7YSW - chains A and B of the 4 polymer chains in the assembly; structure by electron microscopy, 3.03 A resolution.

# Chain A
Name: Klotho
Source organism: Homo sapiens
Notes: EC 3.2.1.31
UniProtKB: Q9UEF7 (KLOT_HUMAN); numbering as in UniProt (aligned over 34-975)
Sequence (942 residues; each row starts with the number of its first residue):
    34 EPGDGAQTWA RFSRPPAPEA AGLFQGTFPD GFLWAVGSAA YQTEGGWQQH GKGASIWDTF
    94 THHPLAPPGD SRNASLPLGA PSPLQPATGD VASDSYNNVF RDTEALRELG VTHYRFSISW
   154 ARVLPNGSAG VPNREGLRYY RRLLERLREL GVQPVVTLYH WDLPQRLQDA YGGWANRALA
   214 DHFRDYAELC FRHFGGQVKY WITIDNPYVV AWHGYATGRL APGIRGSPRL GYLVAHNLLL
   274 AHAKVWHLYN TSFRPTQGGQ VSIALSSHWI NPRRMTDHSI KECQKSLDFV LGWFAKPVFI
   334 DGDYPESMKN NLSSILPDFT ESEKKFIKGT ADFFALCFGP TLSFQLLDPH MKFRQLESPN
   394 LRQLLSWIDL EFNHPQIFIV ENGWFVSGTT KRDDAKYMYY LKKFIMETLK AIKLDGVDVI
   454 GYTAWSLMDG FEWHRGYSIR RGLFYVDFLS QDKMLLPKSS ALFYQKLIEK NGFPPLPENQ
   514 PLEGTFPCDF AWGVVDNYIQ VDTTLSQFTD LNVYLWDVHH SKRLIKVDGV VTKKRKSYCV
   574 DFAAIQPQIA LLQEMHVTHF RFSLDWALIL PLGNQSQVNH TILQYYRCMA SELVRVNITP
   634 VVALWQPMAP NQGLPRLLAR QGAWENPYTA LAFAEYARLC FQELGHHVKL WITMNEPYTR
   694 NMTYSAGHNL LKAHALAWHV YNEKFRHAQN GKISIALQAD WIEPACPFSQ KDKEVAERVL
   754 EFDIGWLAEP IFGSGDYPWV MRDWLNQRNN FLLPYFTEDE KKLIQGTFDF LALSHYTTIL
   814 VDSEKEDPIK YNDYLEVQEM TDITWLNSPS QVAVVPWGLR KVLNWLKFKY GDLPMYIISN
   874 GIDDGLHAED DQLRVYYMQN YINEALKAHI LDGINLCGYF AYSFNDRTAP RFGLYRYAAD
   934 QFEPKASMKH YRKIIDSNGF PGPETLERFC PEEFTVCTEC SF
Disordered / not traced: 98-118
Swiss-Prot annotation at these positions:
  - glycosylation (N-linked (GlcNAc...) asparagine): Asn106, Asn159, Asn283, Asn344, Asn607, Asn612, Asn694
Disulfide bonds: Cys521-Cys963, Cys572-Cys621, Cys910-Cys970
Ion coordination: Zn2+: Asp426, Cys739, Asp745, Asp815

# Chain B
Name: Fibroblast growth factor 23
Source organism: Homo sapiens
UniProtKB: Q9GZV9 (FGF23_HUMAN); residues 25-203 here = UniProt positions 25-203
Sequence (179 residues; numbered 25 to 203; the number before each row is that of its first residue):
    25 YPNASPLLGS SWGGLIHLYT ATARNSYHLQ IHKNGHVDGA PHQTIYSALM IRSEDAGFVV
    85 ITGVMSRRYL CMDFRGNIFG SHYFDPENCR FQHQTLENGY DVYHSPQYHF LVSLGRAKRA
   145 FLPGMNPPPY SQFLSRRNEI PLIHFNTPIP RQHTQSAEDD SERDPLNVLK PRARMTPAP
Construct notes: variant Gln176 (Arg in Q9GZV9), Gln179 (Arg in Q9GZV9)
Swiss-Prot annotation at these positions:
  - modified residue: Ser180 (Phosphoserine)
  - glycosylation (O-linked (GalNAc) threonine): Thr171, Thr178
Disulfide bonds: Cys95-Cys113
From the paper describing this entry:
  - mutagenesis - Y25DEL/P26DEL/N27DEL/A28DEL/S29DEL/P30DEL/L31DEL/L32DEL/G33DEL/S34DEL/S35DEL/W36DEL, R48A/R140A, M149A/N150A/P151A: decreased signaling

# Chain A / chain B interface
Pairs across the interface - 64 pairs, chain A then chain B:
  Phe377(A) - Asp184(B)
  Phe377(A) - Ser185(B)
  Phe377(A) - Glu186(B)
  Phe377(A) - Pro189(B)  hydrophobic
  Gln378(A) - Asp184(B)
  Leu380(A) - Asp184(B)
  Pro392(A) - Pro189(B)  hydrophobic
  Pro392(A) - Leu190(B)  hydrophobic
  Trp417(A) - Arg187(B)  hydrogen bond (side chain-backbone)
  Trp417(A) - Pro189(B)
  Phe418(A) - Arg187(B)
  Lys429(A) - Arg187(B)
  Lys429(A) - Asp188(B)
  Tyr433(A) - Asp188(B)  hydrogen bond
  Tyr433(A) - Pro189(B)
  Tyr433(A) - Leu190(B)  hydrogen bond (side chain-backbone)
  Tyr433(A) - Asn191(B)
  Tyr433(A) - Val192(B)  hydrophobic
  Lys436(A) - Leu190(B)
  Arg556(A) - Asp79(B)  salt bridge
  Arg556(A) - Ala80(B)  hydrogen bond (side chain-backbone)
  Arg693(A) - Arg196(B)
  Arg693(A) - Ala197(B)  hydrogen bond (side chain-backbone)
  Arg693(A) - Arg198(B)
  Arg693(A) - Met199(B)  hydrogen bond (backbone-backbone)
  Asn694(A) - Met199(B)
  Val752(A) - Arg196(B)
  Asp756(A) - Arg196(B)  salt bridge
  Asp756(A) - Arg198(B)  salt bridge
  Ile812(A) - Arg196(B)
  Asp820(A) - Leu193(B)
  Lys823(A) - Leu193(B)  hydrogen bond (side chain-backbone)
  Lys823(A) - Pro195(B)
  Asn825(A) - Arg198(B)
  Tyr827(A) - Thr200(B)
  Leu828(A) - Arg198(B)
  Gln831(A) - Leu193(B)
  Glu832(A) - Leu193(B)
  Glu832(A) - Lys194(B)  hydrogen bond (backbone-backbone)
  Glu832(A) - Arg196(B)  salt bridge
  Met833(A) - Val192(B)
  Met833(A) - Leu193(B)  hydrophobic
  Thr834(A) - Asn191(B)
  Thr834(A) - Val192(B)  hydrogen bond (backbone-backbone)
  Thr834(A) - Lys194(B)
  Ile836(A) - Leu190(B)
  Ile836(A) - Val192(B)  hydrophobic
  Gln844(A) - Lys194(B)  hydrogen bond (backbone-side chain)
  His880(A) - Ile167(B)
  His880(A) - Asn170(B)  hydrogen bond (side chain-backbone)
  His880(A) - Thr171(B)
  His880(A) - Pro172(B)
  Arg929(A) - Ile167(B)
  Arg929(A) - Asn170(B)
  Tyr930(A) - Asn170(B)
  Ala931(A) - Leu166(B)
  Ala931(A) - Phe169(B)  hydrophobic
  Ala931(A) - Asn170(B)
  Ala932(A) - Val88(B)  hydrophobic
  Ala932(A) - Leu166(B)  hydrophobic
  Ala932(A) - Phe169(B)  hydrophobic
  Asp933(A) - Arg91(B)  salt bridge
  Gln934(A) - Leu166(B)
  Glu936(A) - Leu166(B)
Also at the interface, not in a pair above, chain A (50 interface residues in all): Lys385, Leu389, Glu390, Ser420, Tyr432, Ile472, Met695, Thr696, Tyr697, Ile735, Phe755, Asn783, Leu785, Glu819, Asn840, Pro842
Also at the interface, not in a pair above, chain B (31 interface residues in all): Leu39, Gln176, Glu182, Pro201

# Overview
50 residues of chain A and 31 residues of chain B are in contact; the contacts include 11 hydrogen bonds and 5
salt bridges. Polar contacts include Arg556(A)-Asp79(B), Asp756(A)-Arg196(B) and Asp756(A)-Arg198(B).
Asp426(A), Cys739(A), Asp745(A) and Asp815(A) form the Zn2+ site. The paper reports that
Y25DEL/P26DEL/N27DEL/A28DEL/S29DEL/P30DEL/L31DEL/L32DEL/G33DEL/S34DEL/S35DEL/W36DEL, R48A/R140A and
M149A/N150A/P151A of chain B reduce signaling.
Chain A is Klotho and chain B is Fibroblast growth factor 23, both from Homo sapiens; the structure, Cryo-EM
Structure of FGF23-FGFR4-aKlotho-HS Quaternary Complex, was determined by electron microscopy together with
7YSH and 7YSU from the same study.
